1W17 - chain A; structure by X-ray diffraction, 1.90 A resolution.

[Chain A]
Name: Probable polysaccharide deacetylase pdaa
Organism: Bacillus subtilis
Notes: EC 3.-.-.-
UniProtKB: O34928 (PDAA_BACSU); residue numbers follow UniProt; this construct covers 1-263
Sequence (263 residues; row label = number of the first residue in the row):
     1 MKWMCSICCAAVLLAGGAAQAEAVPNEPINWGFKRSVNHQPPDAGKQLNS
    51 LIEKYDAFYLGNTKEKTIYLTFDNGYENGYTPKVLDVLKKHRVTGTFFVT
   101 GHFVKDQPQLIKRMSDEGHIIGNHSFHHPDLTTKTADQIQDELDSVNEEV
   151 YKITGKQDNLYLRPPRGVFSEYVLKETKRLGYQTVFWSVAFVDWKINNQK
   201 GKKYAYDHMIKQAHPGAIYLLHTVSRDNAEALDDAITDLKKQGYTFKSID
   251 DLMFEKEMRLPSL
Not modelled in the structure: 1-23, 260-263
Swiss-Prot annotation at these positions:
  - active site: Asp-73 (Proton acceptor), His-222 (Proton donor)
  - binding site (a divalent metal cation): His-124, His-128
  - site: Asp-193 (Raises pKa of active site His)
Reported in the primary citation:
  - contacts within the chain: Phe-98/Arg-163, Asp-73/Arg-163, Arg-163/Trp-187, Asp-193/His-222, Arg-163/Leu-220
  - catalytic residues: His-124 (proposed by the authors, not directly observed)

[Overview]
Curated annotation (UniProt) lists active-site residues Asp-73 and His-222 and divalent metal cation-binding
residues His-124 and His-128. From the paper: the catalytic residue His-124; contacts within the chain
involving Phe-98, Arg-163 and Asp-73 among others.
Chain A is Probable polysaccharide deacetylase pdaa (Bacillus subtilis); the structure, Structure of Bacillus
subtilis PdaA, a family 4 Carbohydrate esterase, was determined by X-ray diffraction (same publication as 1W1B
and 1W1A).
